PDB entry 5B5U | X-ray diffraction, 2.61 A resolution | chains A and B of the 4 polymer chains in the assembly

[Chain A]
Name: L-asparaginase
Organism: Pyrococcus furiosus DSM 3638
Notes: EC 3.5.1.1; fragment: N-Terminal domain
Reference sequence: Q8TZE8 (Q8TZE8_PYRFU); residues 1-178 here = UniProt positions 1-178
Chain sequence (178 residues; numbered 1 to 178; the number before each row is that of its first residue):
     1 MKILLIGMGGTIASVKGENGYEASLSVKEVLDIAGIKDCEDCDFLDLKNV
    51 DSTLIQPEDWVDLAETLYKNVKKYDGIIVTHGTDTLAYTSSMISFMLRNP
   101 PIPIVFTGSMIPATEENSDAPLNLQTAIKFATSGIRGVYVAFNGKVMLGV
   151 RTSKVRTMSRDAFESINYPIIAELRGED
Not modelled in the structure: 176-178
Disulfides: Cys39-Cys42
Ligand contacts: aspartic acid (ASP): Gly10, Thr11, Val50, Asp51, Ser52, Gly82, Thr83, Asp84, Ser109, Met110
From the paper describing this entry:
  - binding site for Leu-val-val-asn: Phe44
  - conformationally variable residues (order/disorder transition): Gly176 to Asp178

[Chain B]
Name: L-asparaginase
Organism: Pyrococcus furiosus DSM 3638
Notes: EC 3.5.1.1; fragment: C-Terminal domain
Reference sequence: Q8TZE8 (Q8TZE8_PYRFU); residues 202-326 here = UniProt positions 202-326
Chain sequence (127 residues; row label = number of the first residue in the row):
   200 MAVLVIKLIPGLSGDIFRAAVELGYRGIVIEGYGAGGIPYRGSDLLQTIE
   250 ELSKEIPIVMTTQAMYDGVDLTRYKVGRLALRAGVIPAGDMTKEATVTKL
   300 MWILGHTNNVEEIKVLMRKNLVGELRD
Differences from the reference sequence: expression tag (200-201)

[Chain A / chain B interface]
Residue-residue contacts - 39 pairs, chain A then chain B:
  Ala87(A) with Glu293(B)
  Tyr88(A) with Glu293(B); Thr297(B)
  Ser91(A) with Glu293(B); Thr297(B)
  Met92(A) with Thr297(B); Met300(B), hydrophobic
  Ser94(A) with Val321(B)
  Phe95(A) with Ala294(B); Thr297(B); Lys298(B); Trp301(B); Glu323(B)
  Met96(A) with Trp301(B)
  Arg98(A) with Trp301(B); Val321(B)
  Leu148(A) with Gly322(B)
  Val150(A) with Thr291(B); Ala294(B); Val321(B), hydrophobic; Gly322(B); Glu323(B)
  Arg151(A) with Asp289(B), salt bridge; Thr291(B); Gly322(B), hydrogen bond (side chain-backbone); Glu323(B), hydrogen bond (side chain-backbone); Leu324(B); Arg325(B)
  Thr152(A) with Glu293(B)
  Ser153(A) with Thr291(B); Glu293(B), hydrogen bond
  Val155(A) with Met264(B), hydrophobic
  Glu164(A) with Tyr265(B), hydrogen bond
  Ile166(A) with Met264(B); Thr291(B)
  Asn167(A) with Tyr265(B); Asp266(B), hydrogen bond (side chain-backbone); Asp289(B), hydrogen bond (side chain-backbone); Arg325(B), hydrogen bond (backbone-side chain)
Also at the interface, not in a pair above, chain A (21 interface residues in all): Pro57, Trp60, Lys154, Tyr168
Also at the interface, not in a pair above, chain B (19 interface residues in all): Gly267, Met290, Leu320

[Overview]
21 residues of chain A face 19 of chain B across their interface; the contacts include 7 hydrogen bonds and 1
salt bridge. Polar pairs include Arg151(A)-Asp289(B), Arg151(A)-Gly322(B) and Arg151(A)-Glu323(B). Bound to
chain A: aspartic acid. From the paper: a binding site for Leu-val-val-asn at Phe44(A); conformational
variability at Gly176(A).
Here chain A is L-asparaginase and chain B is L-asparaginase, both from Pyrococcus furiosus DSM 3638. Entry
5B5U (Crystal structure of truncated Pyrococcus furiosus L-asparaginase with peptide) was determined by X-ray
diffraction together with 5B74 and 5CBP from the same study.
